5HLH - chains I and A of the 4 polymer chains in the assembly; structure by X-ray diffraction, 3.00 A resolution.

# Chain I
Molecule: 24-nt DNA strand
Sequence (24 nucleotides; numbered 1 to 24; the number before each row is that of its first residue):
     1 TAACTCAATCGCGCGCGATTGAGT

# Chain A
Name: MarR family transcriptional regulator
Organism: Staphylococcus epidermidis
UniProtKB: A0A0N1EJ89 (A0A0N1EJ89_STAEP); residue numbers follow UniProt; this construct covers 1-146
Chain sequence (147 residues; each row starts with the number of its first residue; numbering starts at 0):
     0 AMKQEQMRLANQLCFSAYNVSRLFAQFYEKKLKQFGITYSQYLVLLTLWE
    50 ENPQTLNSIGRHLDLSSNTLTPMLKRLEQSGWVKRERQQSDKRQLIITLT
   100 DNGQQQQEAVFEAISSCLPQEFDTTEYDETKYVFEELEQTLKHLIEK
Not modelled in the structure: 0-2, 117-125
Differences from the reference sequence: expression tag (0); engineered mutation Met72 (Leu in A0A0N1EJ89)
Modified positions: Cys13 (cysteinesulfonic acid; OCS)

# Chain I / chain A interface
Pairs across the interface (25):
  DT5(I) with Arg92(A), hydrogen bond to the base
  DC6(I) with Arg92(A), sugar contact; Gln93(A), sugar contact
  DA7(I) with Leu55(A), phosphate contact; Asn56(A), hydrogen bond to the phosphate; Ser66(A), base contact; Thr70(A), sugar contact; Arg86(A), phosphate contact; Arg92(A), sugar contact; Leu94(A), phosphate contact
  DA8(I) with Leu55(A), phosphate contact; Ser66(A), hydrogen bond to the base; Thr70(A), hydrogen bond to the phosphate; Arg84(A), salt bridge to the phosphate; Arg86(A), sugar contact; Leu94(A), phosphate contact
  DT9(I) with Ser66(A), base contact; Asn67(A), base contact; Thr70(A), base contact; Lys74(A), salt bridge to the phosphate
  DC10(I) with Asn67(A), base contact
  DG15(I) with Tyr17(A), hydrogen bond to the phosphate; Arg21(A), phosphate contact
  DC16(I) with Arg21(A), salt bridge to the phosphate; Gln25(A), hydrogen bond to the phosphate
Interface residues without a listed pair, chain I (10 interface residues in all): DG17, DA18
Interface residues without a listed pair, chain A (16 interface residues in all): Lys32, Pro71

# In short
The interface between chain I and chain A involves 10 residues on one side and 16 on the other, with 6
hydrogen bonds and 3 salt bridges. Polar pairs include DT5(I)-Arg92(A), DA8(I)-Ser66(A) and DA7(I)-Asn56(A).
Here chain I is a 24-nt DNA strand and chain A is MarR family transcriptional regulator (Staphylococcus
epidermidis). Entry 5HLH (Crystal structure of the overoxidized AbfR bound to DNA) was determined by X-ray
diffraction together with 5HLG and 5HLI from the same study.
